3RVU - chains C and D; structure by X-ray diffraction, 2.50 A resolution.

# Chain C
Name: 4C1 Fab - light chain
Source organism: Mus musculus
Notes: antibody fragment or engineered binder
Sequence (213 residues; row label = number of the first residue in the row):
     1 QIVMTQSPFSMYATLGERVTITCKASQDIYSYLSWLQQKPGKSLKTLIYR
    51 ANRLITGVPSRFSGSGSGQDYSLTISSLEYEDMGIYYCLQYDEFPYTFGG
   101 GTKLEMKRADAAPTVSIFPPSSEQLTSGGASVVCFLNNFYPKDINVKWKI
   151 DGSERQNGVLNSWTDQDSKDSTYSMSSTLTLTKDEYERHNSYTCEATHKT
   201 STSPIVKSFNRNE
Disordered / not traced: 213
Disulfides: Cys-23/Cys-88, Cys-134/Cys-194

# Chain D
Name: 4C1 Fab - heavy chain
Source organism: Mus musculus
Notes: antibody fragment or engineered binder
Sequence (255 residues; numbered 1 to 255; the number before each row is that of its first residue):
     1 EVQLQESGPGLVKPSQSLSLTCTVTGYSITSDYAWNWIRQFPGNKLEWMG
    51 YISYSGTTSYNPSLKSRISITRDTSKNQFFLQLNSVTTEDTATYYCGRTG
   101 VYRYPERAPYWGQGTLVTVSAAKTTPPSVYPLAPGSAAQTNSMVTLGCLV
   151 KGYFPEPVTVTWNSGSLSSGVHTFPAVLQSDLYTLSSSVTVPSSTWPSET
   201 VTCNVAHPASSTKVDKKIVPRDCGCKPCICTVPEVSSVFIFPPKPKDVLT
   251 ITLTP
Disordered / not traced: 1, 223-255
Disulfides: Cys-22/Cys-96, Cys-148/Cys-203

# How chain C and chain D interact
Pairs across the interface (76; chain C residue first):
  Tyr-32(C) with Arg-103(D); Tyr-104(D)
  Leu-36(C) with Trp-111(D)
  Gln-38(C) with Gln-40(D), hydrogen bond; Tyr-95(D)
  Ser-43(C) with Tyr-95(D), hydrogen bond; Gln-113(D), hydrogen bond (side chain-backbone)
  Leu-44(C) with Leu-46(D), hydrophobic; Tyr-95(D), hydrogen bond (backbone-side chain)
  Thr-46(C) with Pro-109(D), hydrogen bond (side chain-backbone); Trp-111(D), hydrogen bond
  Tyr-49(C) with Ala-108(D), hydrophobic; Pro-109(D)
  Arg-50(C) with Tyr-104(D), hydrogen bond; Glu-106(D), salt bridge
  Arg-53(C) with Glu-106(D), salt bridge
  Ile-85(C) with Asn-44(D)
  Tyr-87(C) with Gln-40(D), hydrogen bond; Asn-44(D), hydrogen bond (side chain-backbone); Leu-46(D), hydrophobic
  Leu-89(C) with Trp-111(D), hydrophobic
  Asp-92(C) with Arg-103(D), salt bridge
  Phe-94(C) with Trp-48(D), hydrophobic; Tyr-51(D); Ser-59(D)
  Pro-95(C) with Trp-48(D), hydrophobic; Asn-61(D); Pro-62(D)
  Tyr-96(C) with Trp-48(D); Tyr-51(D)
  Phe-98(C) with Leu-46(D), hydrophobic; Glu-47(D); Trp-48(D)
  Ser-116(C) with Thr-145(D)
  Phe-118(C) with Leu-132(D); Ala-133(D); Pro-134(D); Thr-145(D)
  Pro-119(C) with Ala-133(D); Gly-135(D); Arg-221(D)
  Pro-120(C) with Arg-221(D), hydrogen bond (backbone-side chain)
  Ser-121(C) with Tyr-130(D); Pro-131(D)
  Glu-123(C) with Tyr-130(D); Pro-131(D); Lys-216(D), salt bridge
  Gln-124(C) with Tyr-130(D); Lys-151(D)
  Ser-127(C) with Tyr-130(D)
  Ser-131(C) with Leu-149(D); Lys-151(D)
  Val-133(C) with Leu-132(D), hydrophobic
  Phe-135(C) with Leu-132(D), hydrophobic; Thr-145(D); Leu-146(D); Phe-174(D), hydrophobic; Ser-186(D); Ser-187(D); Ser-188(D)
  Asn-137(C) with His-172(D); Phe-174(D); Ser-188(D), hydrogen bond
  Asn-138(C) with His-172(D), hydrogen bond
  Leu-160(C) with Val-177(D), hydrophobic; Gln-179(D)
  Asn-161(C) with Val-177(D)
  Ser-162(C) with Phe-174(D); Pro-175(D), hydrogen bond (side chain-backbone)
  Trp-163(C) with Pro-175(D)
  Thr-164(C) with Phe-174(D)
  Ser-174(C) with His-172(D); Phe-174(D)
  Met-175(C) with Phe-174(D)
  Ser-176(C) with Phe-174(D)
  Thr-180(C) with Gln-179(D)
Interface residues without a listed pair, chain C (44 interface residues in all): Gln-1, Ser-34, Lys-42, Ile-55, Tyr-91
Interface residues without a listed pair, chain D (46 interface residues in all): Asn-36, Ile-38, Thr-99, Arg-107, Tyr-110, Gly-112, Gly-114, Gly-147, Leu-178

# Summary
Chain C and chain D form an interface of 44 and 46 residues respectively; the contacts include 13 hydrogen
bonds and 4 salt bridges. Polar pairs include Arg-50(C)/Glu-106(D), Arg-53(C)/Glu-106(D) and
Asp-92(C)/Arg-103(D).
Here chain C is 4C1 Fab - light chain and chain D is 4C1 Fab - heavy chain, both from Mus musculus. Entry 3RVU
(Structure of 4C1 Fab in C2221 space group) was determined by X-ray diffraction, deposited together with 5VPG,
5VPH, 5VPL and 3RVT.
